Entry 9DDM (electron microscopy, 2.94 A resolution); this record covers chains D and Z of the 9 polymer chains in the assembly.

== Chain D ==
Name: Tol-Pal system protein TolQ
Organism: Escherichia coli
Reference sequence: P0ABV0 (TOLQ_ECO57); numbering as in UniProt (aligned over 1-230)
Amino-acid sequence (230 residues; row label = number of the first residue in the row):
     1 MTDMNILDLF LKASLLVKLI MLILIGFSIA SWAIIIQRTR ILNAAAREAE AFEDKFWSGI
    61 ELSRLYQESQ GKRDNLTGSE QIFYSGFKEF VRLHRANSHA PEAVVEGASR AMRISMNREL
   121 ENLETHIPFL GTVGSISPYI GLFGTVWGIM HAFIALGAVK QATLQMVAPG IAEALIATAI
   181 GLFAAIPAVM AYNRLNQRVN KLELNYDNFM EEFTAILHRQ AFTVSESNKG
Disordered / not traced: 1-7, 224-230

== Chain Z ==
Name: Tol-Pal system protein TolR
Organism: Escherichia coli
Reference sequence: P0ABV8 (TOLR_ECO57); residues 1-142 here = UniProt positions 1-142
Amino-acid sequence (142 residues; each row starts with the number of its first residue):
     1 MARARGRGRR DLKSEINIVP LLDVLLVLLL IFMATAPIIT QSVEVDLPDA TESQAVSSND
    61 NPPVIVEVSG IGQYTVVVEK DRLERLPPEQ VVAEVSSRFK ANPKTVFLIG GAKDVPYDEI
   121 IKALNLLHSA GVKSVGLMTQ PI
Disordered / not traced: 1-11, 38-142

== Interface between chain D and chain Z ==
Residue-residue contacts (22):
  Tyr139(D) with Val19(Z)
  Gly141(D) with Asp23(Z)
  Leu142(D) with Leu22(Z), hydrophobic; Asp23(Z)
  Thr145(D) with Asp23(Z)
  Ala152(D) with Leu30(Z), hydrophobic
  Phe153(D) with Leu30(Z), hydrophobic; Met33(Z), hydrophobic
  Leu156(D) with Met33(Z), hydrophobic; Ala34(Z), hydrophobic
  Ala162(D) with Ala34(Z); Ala36(Z)
  Thr163(D) with Ala34(Z)
  Leu164(D) with Ala34(Z)
  Val167(D) with Ala34(Z), hydrophobic
  Ile171(D) with Leu30(Z), hydrophobic
  Ala174(D) with Val27(Z), hydrophobic
  Leu175(D) with Val27(Z), hydrophobic
  Thr178(D) with Asp23(Z), hydrogen bond
  Leu182(D) with Pro20(Z), hydrophobic
  Asn193(D) with Leu12(Z)
  Gln197(D) with Leu12(Z)
Interface residues without a listed pair, chain D (22 interface residues in all): Pro138, Val146, Ile149, Gln161
Interface residues without a listed pair, chain Z (13 interface residues in all): Leu26, Ile31, Thr35
The authors on this interface:
  - specific contacts: Asp23(Z)-Thr145(D), Asp23(Z)-Thr178(D)

== Overview ==
22 residues of chain D and 13 residues of chain Z are in contact; the contacts include 1 hydrogen bond. Its
one hydrogen-bonded contact is Thr178(D)-Asp23(Z). The authors report contacts between Asp23(Z) and Thr145(D)
and Asp23(Z) and Thr178(D).
Chain D is Tol-Pal system protein TolQ and chain Z is Tol-Pal system protein TolR, both from Escherichia coli;
the structure, E. coli TolAQR conformation I, was determined by electron microscopy together with 9DDN, 9DDO,
9DDP and 9DDQ from the same study.
